PDB entry 4LKE | X-ray diffraction, 1.65 A resolution | chains A and B of the 8 polymer chains in the assembly

Chain A (and B):
Protein: PA-I galactophilic lectin
Source organism: Pseudomonas aeruginosa
Notes: chain B of this document is another copy of the same molecule, construct and numbering; everything in this record applies to it too
UniProt: Q05097 (PA1L_PSEAE); residues 1-121 here correspond to UniProt positions 2-122 (UniProt number = residue number + 1)
Chain sequence (121 residues; row label = number of the first residue in the row):
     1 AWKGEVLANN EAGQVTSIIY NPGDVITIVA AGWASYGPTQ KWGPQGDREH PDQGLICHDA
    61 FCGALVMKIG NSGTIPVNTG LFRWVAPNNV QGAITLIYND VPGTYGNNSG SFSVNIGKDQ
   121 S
Metal / ion sites: Ca2+: Tyr-36, Asp-100, Thr-104, Asn-107, Asn-108 (together with beta-D-galactopyranose)
Residues lining bound ligands: beta-D-galactopyranose / P-hydroxybenzoic acid: Tyr-36, Gly-37, Pro-38, His-50, Pro-51, Gln-53, Cys-62, Asp-100, Val-101, Thr-104, Asn-107
From the paper describing this entry:
  - binding site for P-hydroxybenzoic acid: His-50

Chain A / chain B interface:
Pairs across the interface - 7 pairs, chain A then chain B:
  Arg-83(A) with Gln-120(B); Ser-121(B)
  Asp-119(A) with Gln-120(B)
  Gln-120(A) with Arg-83(B); Asp-119(B); Gln-120(B)
  Ser-121(A) with Arg-83(B)

Summary:
The chain A/chain B interface involves 4 residues from each chain. Bound to chain A: beta-D-galactopyranose /
P-hydroxybenzoic acid. Tyr-36(A), Asp-100(A), Thr-104(A), Asn-107(A) and Asn-108(A) coordinate Ca2+. The paper
reports a binding site for P-hydroxybenzoic acid at His-50(A).
Chain A and chain B are both PA-I galactophilic lectin (Pseudomonas aeruginosa); the structure, Crystal
Structure of Pseudomonas aeruginosa Lectin LecA Complexed with GalA-WRI at 1.65 A Resolution, was determined
by X-ray diffraction, deposited together with 4LKD and 4LKF.
